Entry 3QIW (X-ray diffraction, 3.30 A resolution); this record covers chains B and E of the 3 polymer chains in the assembly.

# Chain B
Name: MHC class II H2-ia-beta chain
Organism: Mus musculus
UniProt: Q31163 (Q31163_MOUSE); residues 3-198 here correspond to UniProt positions 29-224 (UniProt number = residue number + 26)
Sequence (196 residues; row label = number of the first residue in the row):
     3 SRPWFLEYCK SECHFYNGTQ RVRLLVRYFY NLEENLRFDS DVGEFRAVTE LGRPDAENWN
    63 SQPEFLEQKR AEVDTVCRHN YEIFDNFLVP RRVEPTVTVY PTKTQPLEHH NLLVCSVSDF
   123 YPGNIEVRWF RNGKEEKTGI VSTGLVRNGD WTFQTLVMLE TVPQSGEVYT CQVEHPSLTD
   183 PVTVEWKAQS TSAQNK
Disordered / not traced: 105-113, 133-135, 164-170, 187-198
Disulfides: Cys15-Cys79, Cys117-Cys173
Covalently attached groups: N-acetylglucosamine (NAG) linked to Asn19

# Chain E
Name: MCC-p5E peptide
Organism: Mus musculus
UniProt: P00039 (CYC_MANSE); residues 2-13 here correspond to UniProt positions 97-108 (UniProt number = residue number + 95)
Sequence (13 residues; row label = number of the first residue in the row):
     2 ADLIAYLEQA TKG
Construct notes: engineered mutation Glu9 (Lys104 in P00039); expression tag (14)

# How chain B and chain E interact
Contacting residue pairs - 22 pairs, chain B then chain E:
  Glu9(B) - Lys13(E)  salt bridge
  Cys11(B) - Gln10(E)
  Ser13(B) - Leu8(E)
  Val28(B) - Leu8(E)  hydrophobic
  Tyr30(B) - Gln10(E)  hydrogen bond
  Asp57(B) - Lys13(E)  salt bridge
  Asn60(B) - Gly14(E)
  Trp61(B) - Ala11(E)  hydrophobic
  Trp61(B) - Thr12(E)  hydrogen bond (side chain-backbone)
  Trp61(B) - Lys13(E)
  Phe67(B) - Ala11(E)  hydrophobic
  Lys71(B) - Leu8(E)
  Glu74(B) - Leu8(E)
  Thr77(B) - Ala6(E)
  Val78(B) - Leu8(E)  hydrophobic
  His81(B) - Leu4(E)  hydrogen bond (side chain-backbone)
  His81(B) - Ala6(E)
  Asn82(B) - Ile5(E)
  Asn82(B) - Ala6(E)  hydrogen bond (side chain-backbone)
  Ile85(B) - Asp3(E)
  Ile85(B) - Leu4(E)
  Phe86(B) - Ile5(E)  hydrophobic
Other interface residues (no listed pair), chain B (19 interface residues in all): Leu26, Gln70
Other interface residues (no listed pair), chain E (12 interface residues in all): Tyr7, Glu9

# Summary
Chain B and chain E form an interface of 19 and 12 residues respectively; the contacts include 4 hydrogen
bonds and 2 salt bridges. Polar contacts include Glu9(B)-Lys13(E), Asp57(B)-Lys13(E) and Tyr30(B)-Gln10(E).
Covalently linked N-acetylglucosamine: at Asn19(B).
Chain B is MHC class II H2-ia-beta chain and chain E is MCC-p5E peptide, both from Mus musculus; the
structure, Crystal structure of the 226 TCR in complex with MCC-p5E/I-Ek, was determined by X-ray diffraction,
deposited together with 3QIU, 3QJF and 3QJH.
